8ZHD - chains A and L of the 7 polymer chains in the assembly; structure by electron microscopy, 3.41 A resolution.

[Chain A]
Protein: Spike glycoprotein, Fibritin, Expression Tag
Organism: Severe acute respiratory syndrome coronavirus 2
Reference sequence: chimeric construct of P0DTC2, A0A346FJN8: residues 11-1208 from P0DTC2 (SPIKE_SARS2) positions 11-1208 (same numbers); residues 1211-1237 from A0A346FJN8 positions 458-484 (UniProt number = residue number - 753)
Sequence (1278 residues; numbered 11 to 1288; the number before each row is that of its first residue):
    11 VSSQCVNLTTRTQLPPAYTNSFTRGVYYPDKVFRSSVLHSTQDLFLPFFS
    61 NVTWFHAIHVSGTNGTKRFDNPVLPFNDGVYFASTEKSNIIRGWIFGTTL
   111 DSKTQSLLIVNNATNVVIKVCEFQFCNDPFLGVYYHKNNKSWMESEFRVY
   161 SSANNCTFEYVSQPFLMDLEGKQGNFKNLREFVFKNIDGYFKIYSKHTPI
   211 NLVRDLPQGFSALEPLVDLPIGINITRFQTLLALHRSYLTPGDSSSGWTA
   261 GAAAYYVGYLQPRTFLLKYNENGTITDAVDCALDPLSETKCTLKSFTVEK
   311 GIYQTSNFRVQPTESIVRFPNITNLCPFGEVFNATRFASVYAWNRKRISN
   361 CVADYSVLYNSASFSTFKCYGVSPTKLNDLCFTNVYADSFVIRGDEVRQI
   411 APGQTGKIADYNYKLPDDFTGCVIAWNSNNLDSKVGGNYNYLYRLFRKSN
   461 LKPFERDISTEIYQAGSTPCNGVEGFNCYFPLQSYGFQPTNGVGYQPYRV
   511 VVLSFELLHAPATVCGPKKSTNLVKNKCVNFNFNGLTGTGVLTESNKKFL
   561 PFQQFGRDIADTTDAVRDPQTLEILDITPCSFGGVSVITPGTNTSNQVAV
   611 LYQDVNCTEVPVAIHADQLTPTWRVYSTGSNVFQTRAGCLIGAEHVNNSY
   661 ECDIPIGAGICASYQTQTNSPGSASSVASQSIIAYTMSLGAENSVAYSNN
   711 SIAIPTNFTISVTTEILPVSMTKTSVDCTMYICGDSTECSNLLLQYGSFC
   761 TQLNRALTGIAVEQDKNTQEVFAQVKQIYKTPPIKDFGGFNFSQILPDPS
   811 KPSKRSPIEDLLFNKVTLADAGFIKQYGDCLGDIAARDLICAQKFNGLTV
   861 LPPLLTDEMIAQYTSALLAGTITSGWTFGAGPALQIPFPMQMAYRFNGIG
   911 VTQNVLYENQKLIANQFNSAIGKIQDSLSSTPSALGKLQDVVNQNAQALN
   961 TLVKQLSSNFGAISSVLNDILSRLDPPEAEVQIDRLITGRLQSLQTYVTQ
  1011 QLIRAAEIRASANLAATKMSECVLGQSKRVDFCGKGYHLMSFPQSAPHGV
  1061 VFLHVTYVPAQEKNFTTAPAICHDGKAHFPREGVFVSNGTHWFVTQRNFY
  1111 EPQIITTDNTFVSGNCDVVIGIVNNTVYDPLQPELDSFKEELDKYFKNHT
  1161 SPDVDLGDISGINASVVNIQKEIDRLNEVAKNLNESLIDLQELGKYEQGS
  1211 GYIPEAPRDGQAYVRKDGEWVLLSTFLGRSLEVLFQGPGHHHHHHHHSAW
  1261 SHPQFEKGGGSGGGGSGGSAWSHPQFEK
Disordered / not traced: 11-13, 71-75, 618-640, 677-688, 828-851, 941-943, 1147-1288
Sequence notes: conflict Gly682 (Arg in P0DTC2), Ser683 (Arg in P0DTC2), Ser685 (Arg in P0DTC2), Pro817 (Phe in P0DTC2), Pro892 (Ala in P0DTC2), Pro899 (Ala in P0DTC2), Pro942 (Ala in P0DTC2); variant Pro986 (Lys in P0DTC2), Pro987 (Val in P0DTC2); linker (1209-1210)
UniProt features mapped onto this chain:
  - region: Asn280 to Cys301 (Putative superantigen), Arg403 to Asp405 (Integrin-binding motif), Asn448 to Phe456 (Immunodominant HLA epitope recognized by the CD8+), Pro681, Ala684 (Putative superantigen), Ser816 to Tyr837 (Fusion peptide 1), Lys835 to Phe855 (Fusion peptide 2), Asp1163 to Glu1202 (Heptad repeat 2)
  - site: Arg815, Ser816 (Cleavage)
  - glycosylation: Asn17 (N-linked (GlcNAc...) (complex) asparagine), Asn61 (N-linked (GlcNAc...) (hybrid) asparagine), Asn74 (N-linked (GlcNAc...) (complex) asparagine), Asn122 (N-linked (GlcNAc...) (hybrid) asparagine), Asn149 (N-linked (GlcNAc...) (complex) asparagine), Asn165 (N-linked (GlcNAc...) (complex) asparagine), Asn234 (N-linked (GlcNAc...) (high mannose) asparagine), Asn282 (N-linked (GlcNAc...) (complex) asparagine), Thr323 (O-linked (GalNAc) threonine), Ser325 (O-linked (HexNAc...) serine), Asn331 (N-linked (GlcNAc...) (complex) asparagine), Asn343 (N-linked (GlcNAc...) (complex) asparagine), Asn603 (N-linked (GlcNAc...) (hybrid) asparagine), Asn616 (N-linked (GlcNAc...) (complex) asparagine), Asn657 (N-linked (GlcNAc...) (complex) asparagine), Thr676 (O-linked (GlcNAc...) threonine), Thr678 (O-linked (GlcNAc...) threonine), Asn709 (N-linked (GlcNAc...) (high mannose) asparagine), Asn717 (N-linked (GlcNAc...) (hybrid) asparagine), Asn801 (N-linked (GlcNAc...) (hybrid) asparagine) and 6 more in UniProt
Disulfides: Cys15-Cys136, Cys131-Cys166, Cys291-Cys301, Cys336-Cys361, Cys379-Cys432, Cys391-Cys525, Cys480-Cys488, Cys538-Cys590, Cys617-Cys649, Cys662-Cys671, Cys738-Cys760, Cys743-Cys749, Cys1032-Cys1043, Cys1082-Cys1126
Glycans and other covalent adducts: N-acetylglucosamine (NAG) linked to Asn61, Asn122, Asn165, Asn234, Asn282, Asn331, Asn343, Asn616, Asn657, Asn709, Asn717, Asn801, Asn1074, Asn1098, Asn1134
From the paper describing this entry:
  - mutagenesis - S371L, S373P, S375F: decreased binding to R1-26
  - mutagenesis - S371L/S375F, S371L/S373P, S373P/S375F: abolished binding to R1-26

[Chain L]
Protein: Light chain of R1-26 Fab
Organism: Homo sapiens
Notes: antibody fragment or engineered binder
Sequence (240 residues; numbered -16 to 223; the number before each row is that of its first residue; numbers below 1 keep their minus sign (Met-16 is residue -16)):
   -16 MGWSCIILFLVATATGVNFMLTQPHSVSESPGKTVTISCTGSSGSIASNY
    34 VQWYQQRPGSAPTTVIYEDNQRPSGVPDRFSGSIDSSSNSASLTISGLKT
    84 EDEADYYCQSYDSSNWVFGGGTQLTVLGTKLTVLGQPKAAPSVTLFPPSS
   134 EELQANKATLVCLISDFYPGAVTVAWKADSSPVKAGVETTTPSKQSNNKY
   184 AASSYLSLTPEQWKSHRSYSCQVTHEGSTVEKTVAPTECS
Disordered / not traced: -16 to 0, 111-223
Disulfides: Cys22-Cys91

[How chain A and chain L interact]
Contacting residue pairs - 15 pairs, chain A then chain L:
  Phe374(A) - Tyr94(L)  hydrogen bond (backbone-side chain)
  Ser375(A) - Asn32(L)  hydrogen bond (backbone-side chain)
  Ser375(A) - Tyr94(L)
  Thr376(A) - Ser31(L)
  Thr376(A) - Asn32(L)
  Phe377(A) - Asn32(L)
  Phe377(A) - Tyr33(L)  hydrogen bond (backbone-side chain)
  Lys378(A) - Ala30(L)
  Lys378(A) - Ser31(L)
  Lys378(A) - Tyr33(L)
  Cys379(A) - Tyr33(L)  hydrogen bond (backbone-side chain)
  Ser383(A) - Gln54(L)
  Pro384(A) - Tyr33(L)
  Pro384(A) - Glu51(L)
  Thr385(A) - Gln54(L)
Also at the interface, not in a pair above, chain A (11 interface residues in all): Ala372, Lys386
Also at the interface, not in a pair above, chain L (8 interface residues in all): Asp95

[Summary]
Chain A and chain L form an interface of 11 and 8 residues respectively; the contacts include 4 hydrogen
bonds. Polar pairs include Phe374(A)-Tyr94(L), Ser375(A)-Asn32(L) and Phe377(A)-Tyr33(L). From the paper:
S371L, S373P and S375F of chain A reduce binding to R1-26; S371L/S375F, S371L/S373P and S373P/S375F of chain A
abolish binding to R1-26.
Here chain A is Spike glycoprotein, Fibritin, Expression Tag (Severe acute respiratory syndrome coronavirus 2)
and chain L is Light chain of R1-26 Fab (Homo sapiens). Entry 8ZHD (SARS-CoV-2 spike trimer (6P) in complex
with two R1-26 Fabs) was determined by electron microscopy together with 8ZHE and 8ZHF from the same study.
